7KTI - chains A and T of the 4 polymer chains in the assembly; structure by X-ray diffraction, 1.57 A resolution.

# Chain A
Protein: DNA-directed DNA/RNA polymerase mu
From: Homo sapiens
Notes: EC 2.7.7.7
Reference sequence: Q9NP87 (DPOLM_HUMAN); numbering as in UniProt; present here: 132-397, 410-494
Chain sequence (356 residues; numbered 127 to 494; 12 numbers in that range are skipped by the numbering (no residue carries them; nothing is unmodelled there); the number before each row is that of its first residue):
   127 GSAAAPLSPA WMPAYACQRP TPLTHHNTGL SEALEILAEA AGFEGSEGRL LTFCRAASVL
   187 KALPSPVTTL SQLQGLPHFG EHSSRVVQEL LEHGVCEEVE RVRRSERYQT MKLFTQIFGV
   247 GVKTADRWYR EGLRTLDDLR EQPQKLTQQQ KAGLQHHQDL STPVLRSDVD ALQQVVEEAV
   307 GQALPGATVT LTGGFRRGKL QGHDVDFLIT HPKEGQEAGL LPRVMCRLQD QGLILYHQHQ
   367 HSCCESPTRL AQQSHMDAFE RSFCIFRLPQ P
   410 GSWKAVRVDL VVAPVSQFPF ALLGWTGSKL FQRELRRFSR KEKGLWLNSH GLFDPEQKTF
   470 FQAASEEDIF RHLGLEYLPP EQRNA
Not modelled in the structure: 127-136, 365-384
Differences from the reference sequence: expression tag (127-131); conflict Gly-410 (Pro in Q9NP87)
UniProt features mapped onto this chain:
  - region: Arg-323 to Asp-332 (Involved in ssDNA binding)
  - binding site (Mg(2+)): Asp-330, Asp-332, Asp-418
  - site: Gly-433 (Responsible for the low discrimination between dNTP and rNTP)
Glycans and other covalent adducts: 2,3-dihydroxy-1,4-dithiobutane (DTT) linked to Cys-180
Bound ions: Na+: Thr-241, Ile-243, Val-246 (shared with 1 residue of chain P); Mn2+ site 1: Asp-330, Asp-332 (together with pyrophosphate) (shared with 1 residue of chain P); Mn2+ site 2: Asp-330, Asp-332, Asp-418 (shared with 2 residues of chain P)
Residues lining bound ligands: pyrophosphate (PPV): Gly-319, Gly-320, Arg-323, Lys-325, Gly-328, His-329, Asp-330, Asp-332
Reported in the primary citation:
  - mutagenesis - R445A: increased catalytic activity on dGTP misinsertion
  - mutagenesis - K438D: decreased catalytic activity on Mg2+-dependent dGTP:At
  - mutagenesis - K438D (23-fold): decreased catalytic activity on :Ct insertion
  - mutagenesis - K438D: unchanged catalytic activity on in the presence of Mn2+
  - mutagenesis - Q441A: unchanged catalytic activity on 8-oxodGTP

# Chain T
Molecule: 9-nt DNA strand
Sequence (9 nucleotides; row label = number of the first residue in the row):
     1 CGGCCTACG

# Interface between chain A and chain T
Pairs across the interface - 23 pairs, chain A then chain T:
  Gly-174(A) / DC4(T)  base contact
  Leu-177(A) / DC4(T)  phosphate contact
  Leu-177(A) / DC5(T)  phosphate contact
  Phe-385(A) / DG9(T)  phosphate contact
  Glu-386(A) / DC8(T)  sugar contact
  Glu-386(A) / DG9(T)  hydrogen bond to the phosphate
  Arg-387(A) / DA7(T)  hydrogen bond to the base
  Arg-387(A) / DC8(T)  hydrogen bond to the sugar
  Arg-387(A) / DG9(T)  hydrogen bond to the phosphate
  Phe-389(A) / DG9(T)  sugar contact
  Arg-442(A) / DC5(T)  salt bridge to the phosphate
  Arg-445(A) / DC5(T)  hydrogen bond to the base
  Arg-445(A) / DT6(T)  hydrogen bond to the sugar
  Arg-446(A) / DC4(T)  sugar contact
  Arg-446(A) / DC5(T)  sugar contact
  Arg-449(A) / DT6(T)  salt bridge to the phosphate
  Lys-450(A) / DG3(T)  hydrogen bond to the phosphate
  Lys-450(A) / DC4(T)  salt bridge to the phosphate
  Leu-456(A) / DT6(T)  sugar contact
  Asn-457(A) / DT6(T)  phosphate contact
  Asn-457(A) / DA7(T)  hydrogen bond to the phosphate
  His-459(A) / DA7(T)  phosphate contact
  His-459(A) / DC8(T)  salt bridge to the phosphate
Interface residues without a listed pair, chain A (17 interface residues in all): Arg-181, Gln-364, Lys-438

# Summary
Chain A and chain T form an interface of 17 and 7 residues respectively; the contacts include 8 hydrogen bonds
and 4 salt bridges. Polar contacts include Arg-387(A)/DA7(T), Arg-445(A)/DC5(T) and Arg-387(A)/DC8(T). The
paper reports that R445A of chain A increases catalytic activity on dGTP misinsertion; K438D of chain A
reduces catalytic activity on Mg2+-dependent dGTP:At.
Chain A is DNA-directed DNA/RNA polymerase mu (Homo sapiens) and chain T is a 9-nt DNA strand; the structure,
DNA Polymerase Mu, 8-oxodGTP:Ct Product State Ternary Complex, 20 uM Mn2+ (120min), was determined by X-ray
diffraction (same publication as 7KSS, 7KST, 7KSU, 7KSV, 7KSW, 7KSX and 25 further entries).
